PDB entry 7FO6 | X-ray diffraction, 1.57 A resolution | chains A and B

== Chain A ==
Molecule: Pre-mRNA-splicing factor 8
Organism: Saccharomyces cerevisiae S288C
Reference sequence: P33334 (PRP8_YEAST); residue numbers follow UniProt; this construct covers 1836-2090
Chain sequence (258 residues; row label = number of the first residue in the row):
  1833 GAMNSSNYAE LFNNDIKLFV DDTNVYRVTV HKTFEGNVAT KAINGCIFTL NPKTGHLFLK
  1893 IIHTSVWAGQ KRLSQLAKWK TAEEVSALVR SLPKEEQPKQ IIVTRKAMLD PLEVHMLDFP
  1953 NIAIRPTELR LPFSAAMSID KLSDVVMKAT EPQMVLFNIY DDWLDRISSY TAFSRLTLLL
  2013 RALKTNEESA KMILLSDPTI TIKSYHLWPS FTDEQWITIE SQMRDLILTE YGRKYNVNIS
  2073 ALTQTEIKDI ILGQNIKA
Not modelled in the structure: 2088-2090
Sequence notes: expression tag (1833-1835)
UniProt features mapped onto this chain:
  - mutagenesis: Asp1853 (D1853A: Alters protein folding. Severely impaired growth. Strongly reduced growth at 35 degrees Celsius; when associated with A-1854; D1853N: Reduced growth at 30 degrees Celsius ...), Asp1854 (D1854A: Reduced growth at 30 degrees Celsius. Strongly reduced growth at 16 degrees Celsius. Strongly reduced growth at 35 degrees Celsius; when associated with A-1853 ...), Thr1855 (T1855A: Reduced growth at 30 degrees Celsius. Strongly reduced growth at 16 degrees Celsius), Thr1936 (T1936A: Reduced growth at 30 degrees Celsius. Strongly reduced growth at 16 degrees Celsius), Arg1937 (R1937K: Severely impaired growth. Reduced growth at 30 degrees Celsius. Strongly reduced growth at 16 degrees Celsius)
Ligand contacts: WCB (1-[(2S)-2-methylmorpholin-4-yl]-2-(thiophen-3-yl)ethan-1-one): Tyr1840, Leu1843, Phe1844, Leu1961, Leu1963, Tyr2002, Phe2005, Ser2006, Thr2009, Leu2010, Arg2013, Ile2083, Leu2084, Asn2087

== Chain B ==
Molecule: A1 cistron-splicing factor AAR2
Organism: Saccharomyces cerevisiae S288C
Reference sequence: P32357 (AAR2_YEAST); aligned to UniProt positions 1-317 over residues 1-317
Chain sequence (308 residues; row label = number of the first residue in the row; note: 13 numbers in that range are skipped by the numbering (no residue carries them; nothing is unmodelled there); numbers below 1 keep their minus sign (Gly-3 is residue -3)):
    -3 GAMAMNTVPF TSAPIEVTIG IDQYSFNVKE NQPFHGIKDI PIGHVHVIHF QHADNSSMRY
    57 GYWFDCRMGN FYIQYDPKDG LYKMMEERDG AKFENIVHNF KERQMMVSYP KIDEDDTWYN
   117 LTEFVQMDKI RKIVRKDENQ FSYVDSSMTT VQENEL
   166 SSSSSDPAHS LNYTVINFKS REAIRPGHEM EDFLDKSYYL NTVMLQGIFK NSSNYFGELQ
   226 FAFLNAMFFG NYGSSLQWHA MIELICSSAT VPKHMLDKLD EILYYQIKTL PEQYSDILLN
   286 ERVWNICLYS SFQKNSLHNT EKIMENKYPE LL
Not modelled in the structure: -3 to 0, 166-169
Sequence notes: expression tag (-3 to 0); conflict Ser166 (Leu153 in P32357), Ser167 (Lys154 in P32357), Ser170 (Asp in P32357)
UniProt features mapped onto this chain:
  - region: Leu261 to Ile282 (Leucine-zipper)
  - modified residue: Ser253 (Phosphoserine), Thr274 (Phosphothreonine)
Ligand contacts: WCB (1-[(2S)-2-methylmorpholin-4-yl]-2-(thiophen-3-yl)ethan-1-one): Pro5, Phe6, Thr7, Tyr68, Gln70, Glu83, Lys88, Phe89, Ile92, Phe96

== Interface between chain A and chain B ==
Residue-residue contacts (17; chain A residue first):
  Gln1907(A) - Met195(B)
  Gln1907(A) - Leu199(B)
  Leu1908(A) - Met195(B)  hydrophobic
  Trp1911(A) - Glu194(B)
  Trp1911(A) - Met195(B)  hydrophobic
  Trp1911(A) - Phe198(B)  hydrophobic
  Asp1942(A) - Lys184(B)  salt bridge
  Asp1942(A) - Phe198(B)
  Glu1945(A) - Lys184(B)  salt bridge
  Val1946(A) - Ile189(B)  hydrophobic
  Val1946(A) - Glu194(B)
  Val1946(A) - Phe198(B)  hydrophobic
  His1947(A) - Glu194(B)  salt bridge
  Leu1949(A) - Lys184(B)
  Leu1949(A) - Ser185(B)
  Leu1949(A) - Arg186(B)
  Asp1950(A) - Arg186(B)  salt bridge

== In short ==
9 residues of chain A and 8 residues of chain B are in contact; the contacts include 4 salt bridges. Among the
polar pairs are Asp1942(A)-Lys184(B), Glu1945(A)-Lys184(B) and His1947(A)-Glu194(B). Ligands of chain A:
compound WCB. Bound to chain B: compound WCB.
Chain A is Pre-mRNA-splicing factor 8 and chain B is A1 cistron-splicing factor AAR2, both from Saccharomyces
cerevisiae S288C; the structure, PanDDA analysis group deposition -- Aar2/RNaseH in complex with fragment
P07H04 from the F2X-Universal Library, was determined by X-ray diffraction, deposited together with 5ST0,
5ST1, 5ST2, 5ST3, 5ST4, 5ST5 and 248 further entries.
